1HSG - chains A and B; structure by X-ray diffraction, 2.00 A resolution.

# Chain A (and B)
Name: HIV-1 protease
Organism: Human immunodeficiency virus 1
Notes: EC 3.4.23.-; chain B of this document is another copy of the same molecule, construct and numbering; everything in this record applies to it too
Reference sequence: P03367 (POL_HV1BR); residues 1-99 here correspond to UniProt positions 69-167 (UniProt number = residue number + 68)
Chain sequence (99 residues; row label = number of the first residue in the row):
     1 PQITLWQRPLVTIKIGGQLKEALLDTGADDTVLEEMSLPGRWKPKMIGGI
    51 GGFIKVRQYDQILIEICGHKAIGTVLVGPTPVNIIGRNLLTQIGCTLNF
Small-molecule neighbours: indinavir (MK1; N-[2(R)-hydroxy-1(S)-indanyl]-5-[(2(S)-tertiary butylaminocarbonyl)-4(3-pyridylmethyl)piperazino]-4(S)-hydroxy-2(R)-phenylmethylpentanamide): R8, L23, D25, G27, A28, D29, D30, V32, I47, G48, G49, I50, P81, V82, I84

# How chain A and chain B interact
Contacting residue pairs (94; chain A residue first):
  P1(A) - L97(B)
  P1(A) - N98(B)
  P1(A) - F99(B)  hydrogen bond (backbone-backbone)
  Q2(A) - T96(B)
  Q2(A) - L97(B)
  Q2(A) - N98(B)  hydrogen bond
  I3(A) - T96(B)
  I3(A) - L97(B)  hydrogen bond (backbone-backbone)
  I3(A) - F99(B)  hydrophobic
  L5(A) - T26(B)
  L5(A) - R87(B)  hydrogen bond (backbone-side chain)
  L5(A) - L90(B)  hydrophobic
  L5(A) - T91(B)
  L5(A) - C95(B)
  W6(A) - R87(B)  hydrogen bond (backbone-side chain)
  W6(A) - T91(B)
  Q7(A) - R87(B)
  R8(A) - D29(B)  salt bridge
  R8(A) - R87(B)
  P9(A) - T26(B)
  P9(A) - R87(B)
  L23(A) - G27(B)
  L24(A) - T26(B)  hydrogen bond (backbone-side chain)
  L24(A) - L97(B)  hydrophobic
  D25(A) - D25(B)
  D25(A) - T26(B)
  D25(A) - G27(B)  hydrogen bond (side chain-backbone)
  T26(A) - L5(B)
  T26(A) - P9(B)
  T26(A) - L24(B)  hydrogen bond (side chain-backbone)
  T26(A) - D25(B)
  T26(A) - T26(B)  hydrogen bond (backbone-side chain)
  T26(A) - L97(B)
  G27(A) - L23(B)
  G27(A) - D25(B)
  D29(A) - R8(B)  salt bridge
  G49(A) - I50(B)
  G49(A) - P81(B)
  I50(A) - G49(B)
  I50(A) - I50(B)  hydrogen bond (backbone-backbone)
  I50(A) - I54(B)
  I50(A) - T80(B)
  I50(A) - P81(B)
  G51(A) - I50(B)  hydrogen bond (backbone-backbone)
  G51(A) - G51(B)
  G51(A) - G52(B)
  G52(A) - I50(B)
  G52(A) - G51(B)
  I54(A) - I50(B)  hydrophobic
  I54(A) - G51(B)
  C67(A) - F99(B)  hydrophobic
  H69(A) - F99(B)
  T80(A) - I50(B)
  I84(A) - I50(B)  hydrophobic
  R87(A) - L5(B)  hydrogen bond (side chain-backbone)
  R87(A) - W6(B)  hydrogen bond (side chain-backbone)
  R87(A) - Q7(B)
  R87(A) - R8(B)
  R87(A) - P9(B)
  L90(A) - L5(B)  hydrophobic
  T91(A) - L5(B)
  T91(A) - W6(B)
  Q92(A) - W6(B)
  I93(A) - F99(B)
  G94(A) - N98(B)
  G94(A) - F99(B)
  C95(A) - L5(B)
  C95(A) - L97(B)  hydrophobic
  C95(A) - N98(B)
  T96(A) - Q2(B)
  T96(A) - I3(B)
  T96(A) - T4(B)
  T96(A) - T96(B)
  T96(A) - L97(B)
  T96(A) - N98(B)  hydrogen bond (backbone-backbone)
  L97(A) - P1(B)
  L97(A) - Q2(B)
  L97(A) - I3(B)  hydrogen bond (backbone-backbone)
  L97(A) - T26(B)
  L97(A) - C95(B)  hydrophobic
  L97(A) - T96(B)
  L97(A) - L97(B)  hydrophobic
  N98(A) - P1(B)
  N98(A) - Q2(B)
  N98(A) - G94(B)
  N98(A) - C95(B)
  N98(A) - T96(B)  hydrogen bond (backbone-backbone)
  N98(A) - N98(B)  hydrogen bond
  F99(A) - P1(B)  hydrogen bond (backbone-backbone)
  F99(A) - I3(B)  hydrophobic
  F99(A) - C67(B)  hydrophobic
  F99(A) - H69(B)
  F99(A) - I93(B)
  F99(A) - C95(B)  hydrophobic
Also at the interface, not in a pair above, chain A (37 interface residues in all): T4, I66, P81
Also at the interface, not in a pair above, chain B (38 interface residues in all): I47, G48, F53, I84

# Summary
The interface between chain A and chain B involves 37 residues on one side and 38 on the other; the contacts
include 18 hydrogen bonds and 2 salt bridges. Polar pairs include R8(A)-D29(B), Q2(A)-N98(B) and L5(A)-R87(B).
Ligands of chain A: indinavir.
Both chains are HIV-1 protease (Human immunodeficiency virus 1). Entry 1HSG (Crystal structure at 1.9
angstroms resolution of human immunodeficiency virus (HIV) II protease complexed with L-735,524 ...) was
determined by X-ray diffraction (same publication as 1HSH and 1HSI).
